Entry 6ZOY (electron microscopy, 3.10 A resolution); this record covers chains A and B of the 3 polymer chains in the assembly.

== Chain A (and B) ==
Name: Spike glycoprotein
Organism: Severe acute respiratory syndrome coronavirus 2
Notes: chain B of this document is another copy of the same molecule, construct and numbering; everything in this record applies to it too
UniProtKB: P0DTC2 (SPIKE_SARS2); numbering as in UniProt; present here: 14-680, 685-1211
Chain sequence (1247 residues; each row starts with the number of its first residue; note: 4 numbers in that range are skipped by the numbering (no residue carries them; nothing is unmodelled there)):
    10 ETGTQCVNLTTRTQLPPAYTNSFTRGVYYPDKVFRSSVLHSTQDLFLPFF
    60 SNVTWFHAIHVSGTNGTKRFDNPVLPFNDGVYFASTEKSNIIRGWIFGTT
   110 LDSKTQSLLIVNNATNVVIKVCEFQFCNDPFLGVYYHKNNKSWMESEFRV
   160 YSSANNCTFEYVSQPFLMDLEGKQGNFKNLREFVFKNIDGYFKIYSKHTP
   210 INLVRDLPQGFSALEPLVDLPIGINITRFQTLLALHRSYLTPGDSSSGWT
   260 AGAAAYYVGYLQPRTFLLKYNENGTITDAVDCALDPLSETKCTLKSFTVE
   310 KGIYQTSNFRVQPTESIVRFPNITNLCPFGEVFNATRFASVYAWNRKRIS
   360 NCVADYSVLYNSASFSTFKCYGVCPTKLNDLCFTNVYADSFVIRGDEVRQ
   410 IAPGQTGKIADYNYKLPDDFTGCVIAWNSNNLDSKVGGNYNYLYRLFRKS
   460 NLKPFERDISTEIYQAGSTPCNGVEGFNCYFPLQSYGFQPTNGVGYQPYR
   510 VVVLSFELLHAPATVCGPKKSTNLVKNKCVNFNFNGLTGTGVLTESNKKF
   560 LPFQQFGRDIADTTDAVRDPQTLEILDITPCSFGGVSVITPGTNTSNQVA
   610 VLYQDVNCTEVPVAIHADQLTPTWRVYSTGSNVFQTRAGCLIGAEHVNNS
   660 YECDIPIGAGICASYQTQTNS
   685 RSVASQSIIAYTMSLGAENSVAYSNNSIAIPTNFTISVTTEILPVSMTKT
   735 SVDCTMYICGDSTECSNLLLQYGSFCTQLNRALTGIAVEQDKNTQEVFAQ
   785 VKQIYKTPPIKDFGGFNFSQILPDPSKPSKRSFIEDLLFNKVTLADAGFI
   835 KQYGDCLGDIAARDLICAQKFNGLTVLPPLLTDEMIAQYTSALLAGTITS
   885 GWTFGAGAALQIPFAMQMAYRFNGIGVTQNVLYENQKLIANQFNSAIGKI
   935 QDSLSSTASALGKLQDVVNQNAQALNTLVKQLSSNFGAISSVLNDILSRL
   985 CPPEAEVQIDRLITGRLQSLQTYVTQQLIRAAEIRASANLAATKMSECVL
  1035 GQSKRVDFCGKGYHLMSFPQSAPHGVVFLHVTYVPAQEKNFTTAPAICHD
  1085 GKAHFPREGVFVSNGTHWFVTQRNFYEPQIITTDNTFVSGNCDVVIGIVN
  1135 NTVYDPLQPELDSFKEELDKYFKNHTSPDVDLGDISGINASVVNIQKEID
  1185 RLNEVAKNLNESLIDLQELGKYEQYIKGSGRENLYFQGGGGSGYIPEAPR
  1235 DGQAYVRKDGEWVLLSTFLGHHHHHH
Not modelled in the structure: 10-26, 70-79, 144-152, 246-261, 621-640, 677-680, 685-688, 828-853, 1141-1260
Differences from the reference sequence: expression tag (10-13, 1212-1260); engineered mutation Cys383 (Ser in P0DTC2), Cys985 (Asp in P0DTC2), Pro986 (Lys in P0DTC2), Pro987 (Val in P0DTC2)
Curated features (UniProtKB/Swiss-Prot):
  - region: Asn280 to Cys301 (Putative superantigen), Arg403 to Asp405 (Integrin-binding motif), Asn448 to Phe456 (Immunodominant HLA epitope recognized by the CD8+), Ser816 to Tyr837 (Fusion peptide 1), Lys835 to Phe855 (Fusion peptide 2), Asp1163 to Glu1202 (Heptad repeat 2)
  - site (Cleavage): Arg685, Ser686, Arg815, Ser816
  - glycosylation: Asn17 (N-linked (GlcNAc...) (complex) asparagine), Asn61 (N-linked (GlcNAc...) (hybrid) asparagine), Asn74 (N-linked (GlcNAc...) (complex) asparagine), Asn122 (N-linked (GlcNAc...) (hybrid) asparagine), Asn149 (N-linked (GlcNAc...) (complex) asparagine), Asn165 (N-linked (GlcNAc...) (complex) asparagine), Asn234 (N-linked (GlcNAc...) (high mannose) asparagine), Asn282 (N-linked (GlcNAc...) (complex) asparagine), Thr323 (O-linked (GalNAc) threonine), Ser325 (O-linked (HexNAc...) serine), Asn331 (N-linked (GlcNAc...) (complex) asparagine), Asn343 (N-linked (GlcNAc...) (complex) asparagine), Asn603 (N-linked (GlcNAc...) (hybrid) asparagine), Asn616 (N-linked (GlcNAc...) (complex) asparagine), Asn657 (N-linked (GlcNAc...) (complex) asparagine), Thr676 (O-linked (GlcNAc...) threonine), Thr678 (O-linked (GlcNAc...) threonine), Asn709 (N-linked (GlcNAc...) (high mannose) asparagine), Asn717 (N-linked (GlcNAc...) (hybrid) asparagine), Asn801 (N-linked (GlcNAc...) (hybrid) asparagine) and 6 more in UniProt
  - natural variant: Leu18 (L18F: In strain: Beta/B.1.351, Gamma/P.1 and 1 more), Thr19 (T19I: In strain: Omicron/BQ.1.1, Omicron/XBB.1.5 and 1 more; T19R: In strain: Delta/B.1.617.2, Omicron/BA.2 and 4 more), Thr20 (T20N: In strain: Gamma/P.1), Leu24 to Ala27 (sequence variant, change not given here; In strain: Omicron/BA.2, Omicron/BA.2.12.1 and 6 more), Pro26 (P26S: In strain: Gamma/P.1), Gln52 (Q52H: In strain: Omicron/EG.5.1), Ala67 (A67V: In strain: Eta/B.1.525, Omicron/BA.1), His69 to Val70 (deletion: In strain: Alpha/B.1.1.7, Eta/B.1.525 and 5 more), Gly75 (G75V: In strain: Lambda/C.37), Thr76 (T76I: In strain: Lambda/C.37), Asp80 (D80A: In strain: Beta/B.1.351), Val83 (V83A: In strain: Omicron/XBB.1.5, Omicron/EG.5.1), 79 further natural variant entries in UniProt
  - mutagenesis: His69 to Val70 (Increased incorporation of cleaved spike into virions), Asn121 (N121Q: Partial loss of biliverdin affinity), Arg190 (R190K: Partial loss of biliverdin affinity), Asn234 (N234Q: Increased resistance to neutralizing antibodies), Asn331 (N331Q: Reduced viral infectivity), Asn343 (N343Q: Reduced viral infectivity), Leu452 (L452R: Increased resistance to neutralizing antibodies. Decreases HLA binding to NF9 epitope. Increased binding affinity to human ACE2), Tyr453 (Y453F: Decreased HLA binding to NF9 epitope. Increased binding affinity to human ACE2), Ala475 (A475V: Increased resistance to neutralizing antibodies), Val483 (V483A: Increased resistance to neutralizing antibodies), Glu484 (E484D: Increased replication in human TMEM106B overexpressing cells), Phe490 (F490L: Increased resistance to neutralizing antibodies and human covalescent sera neutralization), 8 further mutagenesis entries in UniProt
Disulfides: Cys131-Cys166, Cys291-Cys301, Cys336-Cys361, Cys379-Cys432, Cys391-Cys525, Cys480-Cys488, Cys538-Cys590, Cys617-Cys649, Cys662-Cys671, Cys738-Cys760, Cys743-Cys749, Cys1032-Cys1043, Cys1082-Cys1126
Covalently attached groups: N-acetylglucosamine (NAG) linked to Asn61, Asn122, Asn165, Asn234, Asn282, Asn331, Asn343, Asn603, Asn616, Asn657, Asn709, Asn717, Asn801, Asn1074, Asn1098, Asn1134

== Interface between chain A and chain B ==
Disulfides between the chains: Cys383(A)-Cys985(B)
Pairs across the interface (151):
  Gln314(A) - Ser735(B)
  Asn317(A) - Asp737(B)  hydrogen bond
  Arg319(A) - Asp745(B)  salt bridge
  Arg355(A) - Tyr200(B)
  Gly381(A) - Arg983(B)  hydrogen bond (backbone-side chain)
  Gly381(A) - Leu984(B)
  Val382(A) - Arg983(B)
  Val382(A) - Leu984(B)  hydrophobic
  Cys383(A) - Arg983(B)  hydrogen bond (backbone-backbone)
  Cys383(A) - Cys985(B)  disulfide
  Cys383(A) - Glu988(B)
  Lys386(A) - Leu981(B)  hydrogen bond (side chain-backbone)
  Lys386(A) - Ser982(B)
  Lys386(A) - Arg983(B)
  Lys386(A) - Leu984(B)  hydrogen bond (side chain-backbone)
  Asp389(A) - Ser982(B)
  Leu390(A) - Ser982(B)
  Leu390(A) - Arg983(B)
  Tyr396(A) - Pro230(B)
  Thr415(A) - Tyr369(B)  hydrogen bond
  Lys417(A) - Asn370(B)
  Pro463(A) - Asp198(B)
  Phe464(A) - Asp198(B)
  Glu465(A) - Gly232(B)
  Glu516(A) - Tyr200(B)
  Ala520(A) - Lys41(B)
  Gly545(A) - Ser982(B)
  Thr547(A) - Asn978(B)
  Thr549(A) - Asp745(B)  hydrogen bond
  Lys557(A) - Phe43(B)
  Lys557(A) - Ser45(B)  hydrogen bond
  Lys558(A) - Phe43(B)
  Lys558(A) - Asn282(B)
  Phe559(A) - Phe43(B)  hydrophobic
  Leu560(A) - Tyr38(B)
  Phe562(A) - Asp40(B)
  Phe562(A) - Lys41(B)
  Phe562(A) - Glu224(B)
  Phe562(A) - Pro225(B)
  Gln563(A) - Lys41(B)
  Gln563(A) - Val42(B)  hydrogen bond (side chain-backbone)
  Gln563(A) - Phe43(B)
  Gln564(A) - Lys41(B)
  Phe565(A) - Val42(B)
  Phe565(A) - Phe43(B)  hydrogen bond (backbone-backbone)
  Gly566(A) - Phe43(B)
  Arg567(A) - Val42(B)
  Arg567(A) - Phe43(B)  hydrogen bond (backbone-backbone)
  Ile569(A) - Val47(B)  hydrophobic
  Ile569(A) - Lys964(B)
  Ala570(A) - Asn856(B)
  Ala570(A) - Val963(B)  hydrophobic
  Ala570(A) - Leu966(B)  hydrophobic
  Ala570(A) - Ser967(B)
  Asp571(A) - Ser967(B)
  Pro589(A) - Phe855(B)
  Phe592(A) - Met740(B)  hydrophobic
  Phe592(A) - Lys854(B)
  Phe592(A) - Phe855(B)  hydrophobic
  Gln613(A) - Leu861(B)
  Asp614(A) - Val860(B)
  Pro665(A) - Leu864(B)  hydrophobic
  Gly667(A) - Pro863(B)
  Gly667(A) - Leu864(B)
  Ala668(A) - Pro863(B)  hydrogen bond (backbone-backbone)
  Ala668(A) - Leu864(B)
  Ala668(A) - Thr866(B)
  Gly669(A) - Leu864(B)  hydrogen bond (backbone-backbone)
  Gly669(A) - Thr866(B)
  Gly669(A) - Met869(B)
  Ile670(A) - Leu864(B)
  Met697(A) - Met869(B)  hydrophobic
  Leu699(A) - Ile788(B)
  Leu699(A) - Met869(B)
  Leu699(A) - Gln872(B)
  Leu699(A) - Tyr873(B)
  Gly700(A) - Ile788(B)
  Ala701(A) - Gln787(B)
  Ala701(A) - Ile788(B)  hydrogen bond (backbone-backbone)
  Glu702(A) - Ile788(B)
  Asn703(A) - Gln787(B)  hydrogen bond
  Asn703(A) - Ile788(B)  hydrogen bond (backbone-backbone)
  Asn703(A) - Tyr789(B)
  Asn703(A) - Lys790(B)  hydrogen bond (backbone-backbone)
  Ser704(A) - Lys790(B)
  Val705(A) - Tyr789(B)  hydrophobic
  Val705(A) - Thr883(B)
  Val705(A) - Gln895(B)
  Ala706(A) - Gln895(B)  hydrogen bond (backbone-side chain)
  Tyr707(A) - Pro792(B)  hydrophobic
  Tyr707(A) - Asp796(B)  hydrogen bond (side chain-backbone)
  Tyr707(A) - Phe797(B)
  Tyr707(A) - Thr883(B)
  Tyr707(A) - Ile896(B)
  Tyr707(A) - Pro897(B)  hydrophobic
  Tyr707(A) - Phe898(B)  hydrogen bond (side chain-backbone)
  Ser708(A) - Pro897(B)
  Asn709(A) - Asp796(B)
  Asn709(A) - Pro897(B)
  Ser711(A) - Gln895(B)  hydrogen bond
  Ser711(A) - Pro897(B)
  Ile712(A) - Gln895(B)
  Ile712(A) - Ile896(B)  hydrophobic
  Ile712(A) - Tyr904(B)
  Ala713(A) - Leu894(B)
  Ala713(A) - Gln895(B)  hydrogen bond (backbone-backbone)
  Pro715(A) - Leu894(B)
  Thr961(A) - Ser758(B)
  Thr961(A) - Gln762(B)
  Gln965(A) - Tyr756(B)  hydrogen bond (side chain-backbone)
  Gln965(A) - Gly757(B)
  Gln965(A) - Ser758(B)  hydrogen bond
  Gln965(A) - Phe759(B)
  Ser968(A) - Gln755(B)
  Ser968(A) - Gly757(B)
  Asn969(A) - Gln755(B)
  Phe970(A) - Gln755(B)  hydrogen bond (backbone-backbone)
  Gly971(A) - Gln755(B)
  Gln1002(A) - Phe759(B)
  Ser1003(A) - Phe759(B)
  Thr1006(A) - Gln762(B)
  Thr1006(A) - Gln1005(B)  hydrogen bond
  Gln1010(A) - Leu1012(B)
  Ile1013(A) - Leu1012(B)  hydrophobic
  Glu1017(A) - Glu773(B)
  Glu1017(A) - Arg1019(B)
  Arg1039(A) - Thr1027(B)
  Arg1039(A) - Glu1031(B)  salt bridge
  Arg1039(A) - Arg1039(B)
  Val1040(A) - Ser1030(B)
  Val1040(A) - Gly1035(B)
  Lys1045(A) - Lys786(B)
  Lys1045(A) - Ala890(B)
  Gly1046(A) - Ala890(B)
  Tyr1047(A) - Trp886(B)
  Tyr1047(A) - Ala890(B)  hydrophobic
  Glu1072(A) - Ala892(B)
  Glu1072(A) - Leu894(B)
  Asn1074(A) - Gln895(B)
  Thr1077(A) - Met900(B)
  Pro1079(A) - Tyr917(B)
  Phe1089(A) - Gln913(B)
  Phe1089(A) - Asn914(B)
  Phe1089(A) - Tyr917(B)  hydrophobic
  Pro1090(A) - Gln913(B)  hydrogen bond (backbone-side chain)
  Val1094(A) - Met900(B)  hydrophobic
  Val1094(A) - Tyr904(B)
  Arg1107(A) - Tyr904(B)
  Ser1123(A) - Asn914(B)  hydrogen bond
  Ser1123(A) - Glu918(B)  hydrogen bond
  Ile1130(A) - Gln920(B)
Other interface residues (no listed pair), chain A (107 interface residues in all): Pro426, Arg466, His519, Thr572, Thr588, Arg646, Ala647, Ile666, Cys671, Thr696, Asn710, Gln957, Pro987, Gly999, Thr1009, Asp1041, Val1068, Ala1078, Phe1121, Gly1124, Val1129
Other interface residues (no listed pair), chain B (101 interface residues in all): Ile233, Asn234, Glu281, Gly413, Asp427, Arg765, Gly857, Pro862, Leu865, Ile882, Thr887, Gly889, Gly891, Ala893, Lys921, Ile973, Val976, Thr1009, Ile1013, Leu1034

== In short ==
107 residues of chain A and 101 residues of chain B are in contact, with 1 disulfide bond, 29 hydrogen bonds
and 2 salt bridges. Polar pairs include Arg319(A)-Asp745(B), Arg1039(A)-Glu1031(B) and Asn317(A)-Asp737(B).
Both chains are Spike glycoprotein (Severe acute respiratory syndrome coronavirus 2). Entry 6ZOY (Structure of
Disulphide-stabilized SARS-CoV-2 Spike Protein Trimer (x1 disulphide-bond mutant, S383C, D985C, K986P, V987P,
single Arg ...) was determined by electron microscopy together with 6ZOX, 6ZOZ, 6ZP0, 6ZP1 and 6ZP2 from the
same study.
